6QLB - chains C and F of the 8 polymer chains in the assembly; structure by X-ray diffraction, 2.32 A resolution.

[Chain C]
Name: Calpain small subunit 1
Organism: Homo sapiens
UniProt: P04632 (CPNS1_HUMAN); residues 1-173 here correspond to UniProt positions 96-268 (UniProt number = residue number + 95)
Chain sequence (173 residues; numbered 1 to 173; the number before each row is that of its first residue):
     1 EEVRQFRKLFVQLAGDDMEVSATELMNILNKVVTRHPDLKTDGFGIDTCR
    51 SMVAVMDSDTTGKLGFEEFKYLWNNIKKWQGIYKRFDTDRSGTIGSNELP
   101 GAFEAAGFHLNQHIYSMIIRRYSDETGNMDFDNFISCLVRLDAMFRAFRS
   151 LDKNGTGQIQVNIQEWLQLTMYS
Differences from the reference sequence: conflict Lys8 (Arg103 in P04632), Val11 (Ala106 in P04632), Lys78 (Arg173 in P04632), Gly81 (Ala176 in P04632), Arg85 (Gln180 in P04632), Gly95 (Cys190 in P04632), Asn97 (Ser192 in P04632), Gln112 (Glu207 in P04632), Ile114 (Leu209 in P04632), Ser116 (Asn211 in P04632), Thr126 (Ser221 in P04632), Arg149 (Lys244 in P04632), Asn154 (Asp249 in P04632)
Curated features (UniProtKB/Swiss-Prot):
  - binding site (Ca(2+)): Ala14, Asp17, Glu19, Glu24, Asp42, Asp57, Asp59, Thr61, Lys63, Glu68, Asp87, Asp89, Ser91, Thr93, Glu98, Asp130
  - modified residue: Lys84 (N6-acetyllysine)
Bound ions: Ca2+ site 1: Ala14, Asp17, Glu19, Glu24; Ca2+ site 2: Asp42, Asp130, Asp132, Asn133; Ca2+ site 3: Asp57, Asp59, Thr61, Lys63, Glu68; Ca2+ site 4: Asp87, Asp89, Ser91, Thr93, Glu98; Ca2+ site 5: Asp152, Asn154, Thr156, Gln158
Residues lining bound ligands: 1-ethoxy-2-(2-ethoxyethoxy)ethane (P4G): Ser58, Glu67, Glu68, Tyr71, Arg146

[Chain F]
Name: RNA-binding protein Hfq
Organism: Escherichia coli
UniProt: A0A376T1I0 (A0A376T1I0_ECOLX); residues 1-62 here correspond to UniProt positions 4-65 (UniProt number = residue number + 3)
Chain sequence (63 residues; row label = number of the first residue in the row):
     1 GQSLQDPFLNALRRERVPVSIYLVNGIKLQGQIESFDQFVILLKNTVSQM
    51 VYKHAISTVVPSA
Differences from the reference sequence: expression tag (63)
Residues lining bound ligands: guanine (GUN): Tyr22, Gly26, Ser57, Thr58, Val60

[Chain C / chain F interface]
Pairs across the interface (23; chain C residue first):
  Glu104(C) - Arg16(F)  salt bridge
  His109(C) - Arg16(F)
  His109(C) - Gln32(F)  hydrogen bond (backbone-side chain)
  Leu110(C) - Arg16(F)
  Asn111(C) - Glu15(F)
  Asn111(C) - Arg16(F)
  Phe145(C) - Thr46(F)
  Phe148(C) - Asn45(F)
  Phe148(C) - Thr46(F)
  Arg149(C) - Thr46(F)
  Arg149(C) - Val47(F)
  Asp152(C) - Asn45(F)
  Asp152(C) - Thr46(F)
  Gly155(C) - Asn45(F)  hydrogen bond (backbone-side chain)
  Gly155(C) - Gln49(F)  hydrogen bond (backbone-side chain)
  Thr156(C) - Lys28(F)
  Thr156(C) - Leu29(F)
  Thr156(C) - Gln30(F)  hydrogen bond (backbone-backbone)
  Thr156(C) - Asn45(F)
  Gly157(C) - Gln30(F)
  Gly157(C) - Asn45(F)
  Gln158(C) - Lys28(F)
  Gln158(C) - Gln30(F)
Other interface residues (no listed pair), chain F (11 interface residues in all): Pro18

[Overview]
12 residues of chain C face 11 of chain F across their interface, with 4 hydrogen bonds and 1 salt bridge.
Among the polar pairs are Glu104(C)-Arg16(F), His109(C)-Gln32(F) and Gly155(C)-Asn45(F). Ligands of chain C:
1-ethoxy-2-(2-ethoxyethoxy)ethane. Bound to chain F: guanine.
Chain C is Calpain small subunit 1 (Homo sapiens) and chain F is RNA-binding protein Hfq (Escherichia coli);
the structure, Calpain small subunit 1, RNA-binding protein Hfq, was determined by X-ray diffraction.
